Entry 6L7A (electron microscopy, 3.38 A resolution); this record covers chains C and L of the 18 polymer chains in the assembly.

== Chain C ==
Molecule: Curli production assembly/transport protein CsgG
Organism: Escherichia coli O69:H11 str. 08-4661
UniProtKB: A0A027ZN26 (A0A027ZN26_ECOLX); residues -14 to 262 here correspond to UniProt positions 1-277 (UniProt number = residue number + 15)
Chain sequence (277 residues; row label = number of the first residue in the row; numbers below 1 keep their minus sign (Met-14 is residue -14)):
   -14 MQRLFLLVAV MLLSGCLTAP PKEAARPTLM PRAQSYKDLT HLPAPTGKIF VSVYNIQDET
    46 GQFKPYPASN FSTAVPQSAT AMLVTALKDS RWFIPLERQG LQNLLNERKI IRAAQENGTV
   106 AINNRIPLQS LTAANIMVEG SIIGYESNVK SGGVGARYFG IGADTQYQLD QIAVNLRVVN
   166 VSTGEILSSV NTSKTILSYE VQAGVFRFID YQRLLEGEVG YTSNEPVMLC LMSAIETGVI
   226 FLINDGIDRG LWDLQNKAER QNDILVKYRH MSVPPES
Disordered / not traced: -14 to 9, 104-110

== Chain L ==
Molecule: CsgF
Organism: Escherichia coli
UniProtKB: B2CY45 (B2CY45_ECOLX); residues -18 to 119 here correspond to UniProt positions 1-138 (UniProt number = residue number + 19)
Chain sequence (138 residues; row label = number of the first residue in the row; numbers below 1 keep their minus sign (Met-18 is residue -18)):
   -18 MRVKHAVVLL MLISPLSWAG TMTFQFRNPN FGGNPNNGAF LLNSAQAQNS YKDPSYNDDF
    42 GIETPSALDN FTQAIQSQIL GGLLSNINTG KPGRMVTNDY IVDIANRDGQ LQLNVTDRKT
   102 GQTSTIQVSG LQNNSTDF
Disordered / not traced: -18 to 0, 37-119
What the authors report for this chain:
  - mutagenesis - N11A, F21D: unchanged binding to Curli production assembly/transport protein CsgG (chain C)

== How chain C and chain L interact ==
Pairs across the interface - 37 pairs, chain C then chain L:
  Asn133(C) - Gly1(L)  hydrogen bond (side chain-backbone)
  Phe144(C) - Gln29(L)
  Gly145(C) - Gln29(L)
  Gln151(C) - Met3(L)
  Gln153(C) - Gly1(L)  hydrogen bond (side chain-backbone)
  Gln153(C) - Met3(L)
  Asp155(C) - Gly1(L)  hydrogen bond (side chain-backbone)
  Ser183(C) - Gly1(L)  hydrogen bond (side chain-backbone)
  Ser183(C) - Met3(L)
  Tyr184(C) - Met3(L)
  Glu185(C) - Met3(L)
  Glu185(C) - Arg8(L)  salt bridge
  Gln187(C) - Phe5(L)
  Gln187(C) - Gln6(L)  hydrogen bond (side chain-backbone)
  Gln187(C) - Arg8(L)
  Phe191(C) - Leu22(L)
  Phe191(C) - Ala26(L)  hydrophobic
  Phe193(C) - Ala26(L)
  Phe193(C) - Asn30(L)
  Phe193(C) - Tyr32(L)
  Asp195(C) - Tyr32(L)
  Tyr196(C) - Tyr32(L)
  Tyr196(C) - Lys33(L)
  Tyr196(C) - Asp34(L)
  Tyr196(C) - Pro35(L)
  Glu201(C) - Asn9(L)  hydrogen bond
  Glu201(C) - Phe12(L)
  Glu203(C) - Phe7(L)
  Glu203(C) - Arg8(L)  hydrogen bond (side chain-backbone)
  Glu203(C) - Asn9(L)
  Glu203(C) - Phe12(L)
  Gly205(C) - Phe5(L)
  Thr207(C) - Met3(L)  hydrogen bond (side chain-backbone)
  Thr207(C) - Phe5(L)
  Asn209(C) - Gly1(L)
  Asn209(C) - Thr2(L)
  Asn209(C) - Met3(L)  hydrogen bond (side chain-backbone)
Interface residues without a listed pair, chain C (23 interface residues in all): Tyr152, Ile194, Leu199, Tyr206
Interface residues without a listed pair, chain L (21 interface residues in all): Thr4, Asn11, Leu23, Gln27
Interface features reported in the paper:
  - hot spots on chain L (mutagenesis) - R8A, N9A, L22D, L23D: decreased binding to Curli production assembly/transport protein CsgG (chain C)
  - hot spots on chain L (mutagenesis) - F5D, F7D, F12D: abolished binding to Curli production assembly/transport protein CsgG (chain C)
  - hot spots on chain L (mutagenesis) - N11A: unchanged binding to Curli production assembly/transport protein CsgG (chain C)

== Summary ==
23 residues of chain C face 21 of chain L across their interface, with 9 hydrogen bonds and 1 salt bridge.
Among the polar pairs are Glu185(C)-Arg8(L), Asn133(C)-Gly1(L) and Gln153(C)-Gly1(L). The paper reports that
R8A, N9A and L22D of chain L, among others, reduce binding to Curli production assembly/transport protein CsgG
(chain C); F5D, F7D and F12D of chain L abolish binding to Curli production assembly/transport protein CsgG
(chain C); 9 substitutions were tested in all.
Here chain C is Curli production assembly/transport protein CsgG (Escherichia coli O69:H11 str. 08-4661) and
chain L is CsgF (Escherichia coli). Entry 6L7A (CsgFG complex in Curli biogenesis system) was determined by
electron microscopy together with 6L7C from the same study.
